Entry 8F2K (electron microscopy, 2.90 A resolution); this record covers chains C and E of the 7 polymer chains in the assembly.

# Chain C
Name: ATP synthase subunit alpha
From: Saccharomyces cerevisiae
Reference sequence: A0A6A5Q4L9 (A0A6A5Q4L9_YEASX); residues 26-510 here correspond to UniProt positions 61-545 (UniProt number = residue number + 35)
Chain sequence (485 residues; each row starts with the number of its first residue):
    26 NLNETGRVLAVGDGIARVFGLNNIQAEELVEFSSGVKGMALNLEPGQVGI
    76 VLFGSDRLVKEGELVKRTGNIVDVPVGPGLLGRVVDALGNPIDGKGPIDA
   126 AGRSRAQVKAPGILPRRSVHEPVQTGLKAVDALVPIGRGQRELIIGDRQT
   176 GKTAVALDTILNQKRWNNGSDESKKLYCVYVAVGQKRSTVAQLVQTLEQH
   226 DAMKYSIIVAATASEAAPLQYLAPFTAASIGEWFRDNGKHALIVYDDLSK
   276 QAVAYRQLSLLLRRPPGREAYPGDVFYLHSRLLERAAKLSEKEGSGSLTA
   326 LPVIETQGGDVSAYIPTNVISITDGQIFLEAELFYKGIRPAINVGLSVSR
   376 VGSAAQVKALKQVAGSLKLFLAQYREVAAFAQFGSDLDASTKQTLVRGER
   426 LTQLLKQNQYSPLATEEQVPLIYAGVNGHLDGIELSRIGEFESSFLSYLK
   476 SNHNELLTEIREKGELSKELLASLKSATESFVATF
Ion coordination: Mg2+: T178 (together with ATP)
Residues lining bound ligands:
  - ATP (adenosine-5'-triphosphate), molecule 1: R173, Q174, T175, G176, K177, T178, A179, D271, E330, F359, R364, P365, Q432, N433, Q434
  - ATP, molecule 2: I345, S346, V373, R375
  - Cruentaren A (XBC): V336, I345, Q351, F353, G370, L371, V373, K393, L394, A397, Q398, E401
What the authors report for this chain:
  - binding site for Cruentaren A: V336, I345, Q351, F353, V369, V373, K393, L394, A397

# Chain E
Name: ATP synthase subunit beta
From: Saccharomyces cerevisiae
Notes: EC 7.1.2.2
Reference sequence: A0A6A5PX46 (A0A6A5PX46_YEASX); residues 8-476 here correspond to UniProt positions 41-509 (UniProt number = residue number + 33)
Chain sequence (469 residues; row label = number of the first residue in the row):
     8 PITGKVTAVIGAIVDVHFEQSELPAILNALEIKTPQGKLVLEVAQHLGEN
    58 TVRTIAMDGTEGLVRGEKVLDTGGPISVPVGRETLGRIINVIGEPIDERG
   108 PIKSKLRKPIHADPPSFAEQSTSAEILETGIKVVDLLAPYARGGKIGLFG
   158 GAGVGKTVFIQELINNIAKAHGGFSVFTGVGERTREGNDLYREMKETGVI
   208 NLEGESKVALVFGQMNEPPGARARVALTGLTIAEYFRDEEGQDVLLFIDN
   258 IFRFTQAGSEVSALLGRIPSAVGYQPTLATDMGLLQERITTTKKGSVTSV
   308 QAVYVPADDLTDPAPATTFAHLDATTVLSRGISELGIYPAVDPLDSKSRL
   358 LDAAVVGQEHYDVASKVQETLQTYKSLQDIIAILGMDELSEQDKLTVERA
   408 RKIQRFLSQPFAVAEVFTGIPGKLVRLKDTVASFKAVLEGKYDNIPEHAF
   458 YMVGGIEDVVAKAEKLAAE
Ion coordination: Mg2+: T164 (together with ATP)
Residues lining bound ligands:
  - ATP (adenosine-5'-triphosphate): G158, A159, G160, V161, G162, K163, T164, V165, E189, R190, E193, Y311, Y345, P346, F418, A421, F424, T425
  - Cruentaren A (XBC): G160, R337, S340, E341, L342, G343, Y345, F424, T425, I427, Y458
What the authors report for this chain:
  - binding site for Cruentaren A: R337, E341, Y345, F424

# Chain C / chain E interface
Contacting residue pairs (46):
  L34(C) with G55(E)
  A35(C) with H53(E); L54(E)
  V36(C) with Q52(E); H53(E), hydrogen bond (backbone-backbone)
  D38(C) with Q52(E); R274(E), salt bridge
  R82(C) with I33(E); L34(E)
  K85(C) with L30(E), hydrogen bond (side chain-backbone)
  E86(C) with L30(E); H53(E); G55(E); E56(E), hydrogen bond (side chain-backbone); N57(E), hydrogen bond (side chain-backbone)
  I117(C) with F124(E)
  K211(C) with E294(E); H328(E); D330(E), salt bridge
  R212(C) with P121(E); P122(E), hydrogen bond (side chain-backbone); S123(E); Q127(E); E294(E)
  S213(C) with Q127(E)
  V215(C) with F124(E), hydrophobic
  A216(C) with F124(E), hydrophobic; Q127(E)
  Q217(C) with T129(E)
  V219(C) with F124(E), hydrophobic
  A238(C) with G290(E); H328(E)
  S239(C) with P121(E); E294(E), hydrogen bond
  E240(C) with T287(E)
  Q282(C) with T284(E); T287(E)
  L285(C) with P276(E); S277(E); P283(E), hydrophobic
  L286(C) with P283(E), hydrophobic; T284(E)
  R288(C) with G273(E), hydrogen bond (side chain-backbone); I275(E)
  Y360(C) with K354(E)
  R364(C) with Y368(E), hydrogen bond
Also at the interface, not in a pair above, chain C (35 interface residues in all): G37, R42, D81, V84, V109, R173, Q210, T237, A242, Q245, V278
Also at the interface, not in a pair above, chain E (40 interface residues in all): P31, A32, T58, H118, D120, K152, L285, A286, L291, F326, D359

# Overview
The interface between chain C and chain E involves 35 residues on one side and 40 on the other; the contacts
include 8 hydrogen bonds and 2 salt bridges. Polar pairs include D38(C)-R274(E), K211(C)-D330(E) and
K85(C)-L30(E). From the paper: a binding site for Cruentaren A at V336(C), I345(C) and R337(E) among others.
Chain C is ATP synthase subunit alpha and chain E is ATP synthase subunit beta, both from Saccharomyces
cerevisiae; the structure, Structure of yeast F1-ATPase, was determined by electron microscopy.
